6OUT - chains A and B of the 3 polymer chains in the assembly; structure by electron microscopy, 2.60 A resolution.

[Chain A (and B)]
Protein: Capsid protein VP1
Organism: Norwalk virus (strain GI/Human/United States/Norwalk/1968)
Notes: chain B of this document is another copy of the same molecule, construct and numbering; everything in this record applies to it too
Reference sequence: Q83884 (CAPSD_NVN68); numbering as in UniProt (aligned over 1-530)
Chain sequence (530 residues; row label = number of the first residue in the row):
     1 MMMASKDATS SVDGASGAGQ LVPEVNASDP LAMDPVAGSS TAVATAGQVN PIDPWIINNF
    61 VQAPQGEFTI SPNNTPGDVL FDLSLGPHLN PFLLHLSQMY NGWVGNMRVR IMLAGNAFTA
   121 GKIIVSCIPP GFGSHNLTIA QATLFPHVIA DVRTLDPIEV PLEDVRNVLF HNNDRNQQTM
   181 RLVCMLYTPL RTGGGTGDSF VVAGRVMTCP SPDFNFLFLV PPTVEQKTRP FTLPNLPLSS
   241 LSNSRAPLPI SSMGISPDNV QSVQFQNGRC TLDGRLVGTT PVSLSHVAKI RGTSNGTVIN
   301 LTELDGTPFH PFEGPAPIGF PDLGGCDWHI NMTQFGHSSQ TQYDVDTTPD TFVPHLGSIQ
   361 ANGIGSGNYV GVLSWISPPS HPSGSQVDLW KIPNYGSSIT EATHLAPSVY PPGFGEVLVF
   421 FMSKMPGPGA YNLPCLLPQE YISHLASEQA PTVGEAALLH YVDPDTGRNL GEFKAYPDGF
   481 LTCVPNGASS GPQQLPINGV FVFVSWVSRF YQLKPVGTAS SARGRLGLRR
Unresolved in the structure: 1-28, 521-530 (chain B: 1-8, 520-530)
Curated features (UniProtKB/Swiss-Prot):
  - region: R523 to R530 (Plays a role in binding to host histo-blood group structures antigens and in the formation of P-particles)
  - site: K227, T228 (Cleavage)

[Interface between chain A and chain B]
Residue-residue contacts - 89 pairs, chain A then chain B:
  Q48(A) - W55(B)
  V49(A) - W55(B)  hydrogen bond (backbone-side chain)
  N50(A) - D53(B)
  N50(A) - W55(B)
  P51(A) - D53(B)
  D53(A) - N50(B)
  D53(A) - P51(B)
  D53(A) - Y100(B)  hydrogen bond
  D53(A) - L219(B)
  W55(A) - Q48(B)
  W55(A) - V49(B)
  W55(A) - N50(B)
  I56(A) - L219(B)  hydrophobic
  F92(A) - M99(B)  hydrophobic
  F92(A) - L219(B)  hydrophobic
  F92(A) - V220(B)
  H95(A) - H95(B)
  H95(A) - Q98(B)  hydrogen bond
  H95(A) - M99(B)
  H95(A) - P222(B)
  L96(A) - L96(B)  hydrophobic
  Q98(A) - H95(B)  hydrogen bond
  M99(A) - F92(B)  hydrophobic
  M99(A) - H95(B)
  Y100(A) - D53(B)  hydrogen bond
  L219(A) - W55(B)  hydrophobic
  L219(A) - I56(B)  hydrophobic
  L219(A) - F92(B)  hydrophobic
  V220(A) - F92(B)
  P222(A) - H95(B)
  T223(A) - H95(B)
  P234(A) - S447(B)
  N235(A) - S447(B)  hydrogen bond (backbone-side chain)
  L236(A) - V282(B)  hydrophobic
  S240(A) - S283(B)
  L241(A) - S285(B)
  S242(A) - S283(B)
  S242(A) - S285(B)
  P247(A) - K289(B)
  L248(A) - S285(B)
  P249(A) - S285(B)
  P249(A) - H286(B)
  V282(A) - L236(B)  hydrophobic
  S283(A) - S240(B)  hydrogen bond (side chain-backbone)
  S283(A) - E440(B)
  L284(A) - L284(B)  hydrophobic
  L284(A) - S285(B)
  S285(A) - S242(B)
  S285(A) - P249(B)
  S285(A) - L284(B)
  H286(A) - P249(B)
  K289(A) - P247(B)
  N331(A) - N331(B)
  N331(A) - Q340(B)  hydrogen bond
  T333(A) - W375(B)
  Q334(A) - P426(B)
  Q334(A) - G427(B)
  F335(A) - K424(B)
  F335(A) - M425(B)
  F335(A) - P426(B)
  G336(A) - G427(B)  hydrogen bond (backbone-backbone)
  G336(A) - G429(B)
  H337(A) - G427(B)  hydrogen bond (backbone-backbone)
  H337(A) - P428(B)
  S338(A) - W375(B)
  S338(A) - P428(B)
  S339(A) - W375(B)  hydrogen bond (backbone-side chain)
  Q340(A) - N331(B)  hydrogen bond
  Q340(A) - Q340(B)
  Q340(A) - S374(B)
  Q340(A) - W375(B)
  Q342(A) - Q340(B)
  S374(A) - Q340(B)
  W375(A) - S338(B)
  W375(A) - S339(B)
  W375(A) - Q340(B)
  K424(A) - F335(B)
  M425(A) - F335(B)
  P426(A) - T333(B)
  P426(A) - Q334(B)
  P426(A) - F335(B)
  G427(A) - Q334(B)
  G427(A) - G336(B)  hydrogen bond (backbone-backbone)
  G427(A) - H337(B)  hydrogen bond (backbone-backbone)
  P428(A) - H337(B)
  P428(A) - S338(B)
  E440(A) - S283(B)  hydrogen bond
  S447(A) - P234(B)
  S447(A) - N235(B)  hydrogen bond (side chain-backbone)
Other interface residues (no listed pair), chain A (55 interface residues in all): P54, P91, G429, S443
Other interface residues (no listed pair), chain B (54 interface residues in all): P54, L241, L248, Q342, S443, A446

[In short]
Chain A and chain B form an interface of 55 and 54 residues respectively; the contacts include 16 hydrogen
bonds. Polar contacts include V49(A)-W55(B), D53(A)-Y100(B) and H95(A)-Q98(B).
Both chains are Capsid protein VP1 (Norwalk virus (strain GI/Human/United States/Norwalk/1968)). Entry 6OUT
(Asymmetric focused reconstruction of human norovirus GI.1 Norwalk strain VLP asymmetric unit in T=3 symmetry)
was determined by electron microscopy together with 6OTF, 6OU9, 6OUC and 6OUU from the same study.
